PDB entry 7JK6 | electron microscopy, 4.00 A resolution | chains C and F of the 6 polymer chains in the assembly

[Chain C]
Name: Origin recognition complex subunit 3
From: Drosophila melanogaster
UniProtKB: Q7K2L1 (Q7K2L1_DROME); residue numbers follow UniProt; this construct covers 1-721
Amino-acid sequence (721 residues; each row starts with the number of its first residue):
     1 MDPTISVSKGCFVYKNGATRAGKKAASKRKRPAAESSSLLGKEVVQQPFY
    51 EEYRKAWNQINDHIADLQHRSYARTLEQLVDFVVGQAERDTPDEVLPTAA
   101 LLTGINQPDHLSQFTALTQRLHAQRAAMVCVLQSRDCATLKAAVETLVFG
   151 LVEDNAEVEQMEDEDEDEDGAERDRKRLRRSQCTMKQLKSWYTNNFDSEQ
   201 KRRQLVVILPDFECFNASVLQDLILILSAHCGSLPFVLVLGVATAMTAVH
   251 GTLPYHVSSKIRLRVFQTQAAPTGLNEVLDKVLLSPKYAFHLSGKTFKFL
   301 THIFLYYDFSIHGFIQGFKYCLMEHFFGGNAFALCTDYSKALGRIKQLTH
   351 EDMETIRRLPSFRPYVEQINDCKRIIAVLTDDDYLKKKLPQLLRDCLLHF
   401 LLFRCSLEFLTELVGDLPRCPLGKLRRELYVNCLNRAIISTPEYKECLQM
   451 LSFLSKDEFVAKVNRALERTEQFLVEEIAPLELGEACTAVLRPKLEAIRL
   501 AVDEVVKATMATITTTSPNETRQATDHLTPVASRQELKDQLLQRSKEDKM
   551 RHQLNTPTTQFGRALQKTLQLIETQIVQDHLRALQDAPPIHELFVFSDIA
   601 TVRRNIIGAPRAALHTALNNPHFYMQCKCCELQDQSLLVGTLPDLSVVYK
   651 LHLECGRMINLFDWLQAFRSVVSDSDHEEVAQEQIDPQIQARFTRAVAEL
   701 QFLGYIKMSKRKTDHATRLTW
Disordered / not traced: 1-9, 21-37, 90-93, 160-176, 199-201, 370-373, 509-561, 628-721
Reported in the primary citation:
  - mutagenesis - K141A (3-fold): decreased binding to DNA

[Chain F]
Name: Origin recognition complex subunit 6
From: Drosophila melanogaster
UniProtKB: Q9Y1B2 (ORC6_DROME); residues 1-257 here = UniProt positions 1-257
Amino-acid sequence (257 residues; row label = number of the first residue in the row):
     1 MTTLIEQLITKMGLREEPNVLEKTTELVRLLELRSTNVPLQINEYGKIVL
    51 CADLASCMIGIAFDKEQALKLSGLRKSQYLNNKRMFEKLLDLNKLASVND
   101 ICVQLGLNEVARKAEELMTLFKGVAATEDMGTDTSHPQYATMAVFQACRL
   151 LKKKVSKSKLMPFSNLRPSQFQLLEQQWERMIAKHHKESKVPSSTDMEGK
   201 LKENQNENIKGHEAKKAHKPPPEDYEIWKARMLAKAQAKLKELEASQSHM
   251 DSQLLEA
Disordered / not traced: 1-222, 240-257

[Chain C / chain F interface]
Residue-residue contacts (17; chain C residue first):
  Glu354(C) - Lys229(F)  salt bridge
  Arg357(C) - Tyr225(F)  hydrogen bond (backbone-side chain)
  Arg358(C) - Tyr225(F)
  Arg358(C) - Glu226(F)  salt bridge
  Arg363(C) - Tyr225(F)
  Arg363(C) - Trp228(F)
  Val366(C) - Trp228(F)  hydrophobic
  Val366(C) - Met232(F)  hydrophobic
  Arg374(C) - Lys239(F)
  Ile375(C) - Ala236(F)  hydrophobic
  Ile376(C) - Leu233(F)  hydrophobic
  Ile376(C) - Ala236(F)
  Ile376(C) - Gln237(F)
  Leu379(C) - Lys229(F)
  Leu379(C) - Met232(F)
  Leu379(C) - Leu233(F)
  Thr380(C) - Leu233(F)
Other interface residues (no listed pair), chain C (12 interface residues in all): Glu367, Ile369

[Summary]
The interface between chain C and chain F involves 12 residues on one side and 9 on the other, with 1 hydrogen
bond and 2 salt bridges. Polar contacts include Glu354(C)-Lys229(F), Arg358(C)-Glu226(F) and
Arg357(C)-Tyr225(F). The paper reports that K141A of chain C reduces binding to DNA.
Chain C is Origin recognition complex subunit 3 and chain F is Origin recognition complex subunit 6, both from
Drosophila melanogaster; the structure, Structure of Drosophila ORC in the active conformation, was determined
by electron microscopy together with 7JGR, 7JGS, 7JK2, 7JK3, 7JK4 and 7JK5 from the same study.
